7ML0 - chains A and M of the 28 polymer chains in the assembly; structure by electron microscopy, 3.00 A resolution.

Chain A:
Protein: DNA-directed RNA polymerase subunit
Source organism: Saccharomyces cerevisiae
Notes: EC 2.7.7.6
UniProt: A0A6A5Q1P2 (A0A6A5Q1P2_YEASX); residue numbers follow UniProt; this construct covers 1-1733
Sequence (1733 residues; each row starts with the number of its first residue):
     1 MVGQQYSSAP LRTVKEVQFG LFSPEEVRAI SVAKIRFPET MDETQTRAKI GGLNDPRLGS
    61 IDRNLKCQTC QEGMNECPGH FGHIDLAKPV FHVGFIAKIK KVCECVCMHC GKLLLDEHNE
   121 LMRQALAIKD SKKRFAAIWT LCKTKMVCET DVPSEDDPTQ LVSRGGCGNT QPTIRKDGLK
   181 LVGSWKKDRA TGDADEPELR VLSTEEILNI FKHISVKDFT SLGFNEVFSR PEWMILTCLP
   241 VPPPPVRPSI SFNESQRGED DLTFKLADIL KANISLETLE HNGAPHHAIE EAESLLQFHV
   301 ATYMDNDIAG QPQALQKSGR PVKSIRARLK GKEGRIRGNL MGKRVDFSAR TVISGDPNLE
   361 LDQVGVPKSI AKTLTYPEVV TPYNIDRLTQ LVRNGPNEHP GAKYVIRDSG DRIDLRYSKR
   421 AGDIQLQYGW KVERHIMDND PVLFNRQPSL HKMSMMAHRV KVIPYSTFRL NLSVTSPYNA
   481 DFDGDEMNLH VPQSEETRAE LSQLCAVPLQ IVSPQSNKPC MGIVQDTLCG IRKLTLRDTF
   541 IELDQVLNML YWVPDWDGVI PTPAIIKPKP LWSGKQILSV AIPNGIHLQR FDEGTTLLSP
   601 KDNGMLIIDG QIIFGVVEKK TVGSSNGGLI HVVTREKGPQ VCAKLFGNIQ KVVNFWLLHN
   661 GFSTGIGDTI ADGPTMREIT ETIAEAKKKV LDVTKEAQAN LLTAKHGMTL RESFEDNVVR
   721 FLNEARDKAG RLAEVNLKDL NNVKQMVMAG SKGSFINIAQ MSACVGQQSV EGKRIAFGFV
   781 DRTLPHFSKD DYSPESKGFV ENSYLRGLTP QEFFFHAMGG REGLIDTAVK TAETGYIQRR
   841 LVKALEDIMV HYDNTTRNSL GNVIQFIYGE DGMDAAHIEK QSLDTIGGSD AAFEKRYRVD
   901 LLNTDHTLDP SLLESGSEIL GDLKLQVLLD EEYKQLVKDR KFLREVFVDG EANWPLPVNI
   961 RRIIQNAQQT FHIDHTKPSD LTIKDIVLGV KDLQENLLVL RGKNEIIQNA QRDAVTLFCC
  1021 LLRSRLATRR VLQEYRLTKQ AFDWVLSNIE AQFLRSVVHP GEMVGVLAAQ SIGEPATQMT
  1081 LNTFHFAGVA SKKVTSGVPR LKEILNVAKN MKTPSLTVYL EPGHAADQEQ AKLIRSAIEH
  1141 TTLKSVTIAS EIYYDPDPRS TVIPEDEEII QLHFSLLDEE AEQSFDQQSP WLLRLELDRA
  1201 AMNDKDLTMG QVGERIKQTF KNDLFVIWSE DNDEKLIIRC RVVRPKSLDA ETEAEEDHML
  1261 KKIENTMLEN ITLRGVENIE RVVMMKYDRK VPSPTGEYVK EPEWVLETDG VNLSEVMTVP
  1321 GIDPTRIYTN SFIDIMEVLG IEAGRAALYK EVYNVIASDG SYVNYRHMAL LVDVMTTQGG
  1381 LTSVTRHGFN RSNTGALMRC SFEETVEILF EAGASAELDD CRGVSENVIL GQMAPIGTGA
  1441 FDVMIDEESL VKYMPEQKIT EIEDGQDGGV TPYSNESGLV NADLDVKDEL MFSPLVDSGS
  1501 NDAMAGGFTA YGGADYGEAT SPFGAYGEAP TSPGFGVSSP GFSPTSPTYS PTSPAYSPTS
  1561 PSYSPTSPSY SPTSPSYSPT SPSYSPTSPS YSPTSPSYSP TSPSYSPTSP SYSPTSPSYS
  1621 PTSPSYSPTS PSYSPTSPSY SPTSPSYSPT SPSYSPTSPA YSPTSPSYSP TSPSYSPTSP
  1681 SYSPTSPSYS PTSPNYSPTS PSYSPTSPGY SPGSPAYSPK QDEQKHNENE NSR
Unresolved in the structure: 1-2, 155-163, 188-196, 1080-1092, 1176-1186, 1244-1253, 1453-1733
Bound ions: Zn2+ site 1: Cys67, Cys70, Cys77, His80; Zn2+ site 2: Cys107, Cys110, Cys148, Cys167; Mg2+: Asp481, Asp483, Asp485

Chain M:
Protein: Transcription initiation factor IIB
Source organism: Saccharomyces cerevisiae
UniProt: P29055 (TF2B_YEAST); residues 1-345 here = UniProt positions 1-345
Sequence (345 residues; numbered 1 to 345; the number before each row is that of its first residue):
     1 MMTRESIDKR AGRRGPNLNI VLTCPECKVY PPKIVERFSE GDVVCALCGL VLSDKLVDTR
    61 SEWRTFSNDD HNGDDPSRVG EASNPLLDGN NLSTRIGKGE TTDMRFTKEL NKAQGKNVMD
   121 KKDNEVQAAF AKITMLCDAA ELPKIVKDCA KEAYKLCHDE KTLKGKSMES IMAASILIGC
   181 RRAEVARTFK EIQSLIHVKT KEFGKTLNIM KNILRGKSED GFLKIDTDNM SGAQNLTYIP
   241 RFCSHLGLPM QVTTSAEYTA KKCKEIKEIA GKSPITIAVV SIYLNILLFQ IPITAAKVGQ
   301 TLQVTEGTIK SGYKILYEHR DKLVDPQLIA NGVVSLDNLP GVEKK
Unresolved in the structure: 1-15, 67-83, 219-233, 327-345
Swiss-Prot annotation at these positions:
  - zinc finger: Ile20 to Ser53 (TFIIB-type)
  - binding site (Zn(2+)): Cys24, Cys27, Cys45, Cys48
Bound ions: Zn2+: Cys24, Cys27, Cys45, Cys48

How chain A and chain M interact:
Pairs across the interface (80):
  Glu39(A) with Asn90(M)
  Thr40(A) with Asn90(M), hydrogen bond (backbone-side chain)
  Met41(A) with Asn90(M), hydrogen bond (backbone-side chain)
  Asn64(A) with Leu18(M); Asn19(M); Ile20(M), hydrogen bond (backbone-backbone)
  Leu65(A) with Leu18(M); Ile20(M)
  Lys66(A) with Leu18(M); Asn19(M); Ile20(M)
  Gln68(A) with Leu18(M)
  Glu72(A) with Ile20(M)
  Asp177(A) with Phe106(M)
  Gly178(A) with Phe106(M)
  Lys180(A) with Phe106(M)
  Ile250(A) with Glu62(M); Trp63(M); Phe66(M), hydrophobic
  Phe252(A) with Trp63(M), hydrophobic
  Gln256(A) with Trp63(M)
  Gly258(A) with Trp63(M)
  Phe264(A) with Leu92(M), hydrophobic
  Asp268(A) with Thr94(M)
  Lys271(A) with Asn91(M), hydrogen bond; Leu92(M), hydrogen bond (side chain-backbone)
  Ala288(A) with Lys116(M)
  Glu291(A) with Glu109(M); Lys112(M); Lys116(M), hydrogen bond (backbone-side chain)
  Ala292(A) with Lys116(M)
  Leu295(A) with Ala113(M), hydrophobic
  Phe298(A) with Leu110(M), hydrophobic
  Ile308(A) with Thr101(M)
  Ala309(A) with Thr101(M)
  Gly310(A) with Thr101(M), hydrogen bond (backbone-side chain); Phe106(M)
  Gln311(A) with Thr101(M), hydrogen bond (backbone-backbone); Thr102(M); Phe106(M)
  Pro312(A) with Gly97(M); Lys98(M); Gly99(M); Thr102(M); Leu110(M), hydrophobic
  Gln313(A) with Gly97(M); Lys98(M); Gly99(M)
  Leu315(A) with Thr94(M); Arg95(M), hydrogen bond (backbone-backbone)
  Gln316(A) with Thr94(M), hydrogen bond; Arg95(M), hydrogen bond (backbone-side chain)
  Lys317(A) with Asp88(M), salt bridge; Ser93(M); Thr94(M); Arg95(M), hydrogen bond (backbone-side chain)
  Ser318(A) with Arg95(M), hydrogen bond (backbone-side chain)
  Gly319(A) with Arg95(M)
  Tyr404(A) with Glu40(M); Asp42(M)
  Arg407(A) with Glu26(M), salt bridge
  Asp411(A) with Glu26(M); Leu50(M)
  Arg412(A) with Asp42(M), salt bridge; Leu50(M); Val51(M), hydrogen bond (backbone-backbone); Asp54(M), salt bridge
  Ile413(A) with Cys48(M); Gly49(M)
  Asp414(A) with Val44(M); Gly49(M), hydrogen bond (backbone-backbone)
  Arg416(A) with Arg37(M)
  Tyr417(A) with Val35(M), hydrophobic; Arg37(M), hydrogen bond; Leu47(M); Cys48(M); Gly49(M), hydrogen bond (backbone-backbone)
  Ser418(A) with Cys48(M)
  Arg420(A) with Lys33(M); Leu47(M)
Other interface residues (no listed pair), chain A (55 interface residues in all): Pro38, Asp42, Pro56, Arg63, Ser251, Ser255, Ala267, Ser294, His299, Ala314, Ala421
Other interface residues (no listed pair), chain M (44 interface residues in all): Cys45, Ala46, Thr59, Asn84, Pro85, Ile96, Glu100

In short:
The interface between chain A and chain M involves 55 residues on one side and 44 on the other, with 17
hydrogen bonds and 4 salt bridges. Among the polar pairs are Lys317(A)-Asp88(M), Arg407(A)-Glu26(M) and
Arg412(A)-Asp42(M).
Chain A is DNA-directed RNA polymerase subunit and chain M is Transcription initiation factor IIB, both from
Saccharomyces cerevisiae; the structure, RNA polymerase II pre-initiation complex (PIC1), was determined by
electron microscopy, deposited together with 7MEI, 7MK9, 7MKA, 7ML1, 7ML2, 7ML3 and 7ML4.
